9HNB - chain AAA; structure by X-ray diffraction, 3.90 A resolution.

# Chain AAA
Molecule: Serum albumin
Organism: Homo sapiens
UniProtKB: P02768 (ALBU_HUMAN); residues 1-585 here correspond to UniProt positions 25-609 (UniProt number = residue number + 24)
Amino-acid sequence (585 residues; numbered 1 to 585; the number before each row is that of its first residue):
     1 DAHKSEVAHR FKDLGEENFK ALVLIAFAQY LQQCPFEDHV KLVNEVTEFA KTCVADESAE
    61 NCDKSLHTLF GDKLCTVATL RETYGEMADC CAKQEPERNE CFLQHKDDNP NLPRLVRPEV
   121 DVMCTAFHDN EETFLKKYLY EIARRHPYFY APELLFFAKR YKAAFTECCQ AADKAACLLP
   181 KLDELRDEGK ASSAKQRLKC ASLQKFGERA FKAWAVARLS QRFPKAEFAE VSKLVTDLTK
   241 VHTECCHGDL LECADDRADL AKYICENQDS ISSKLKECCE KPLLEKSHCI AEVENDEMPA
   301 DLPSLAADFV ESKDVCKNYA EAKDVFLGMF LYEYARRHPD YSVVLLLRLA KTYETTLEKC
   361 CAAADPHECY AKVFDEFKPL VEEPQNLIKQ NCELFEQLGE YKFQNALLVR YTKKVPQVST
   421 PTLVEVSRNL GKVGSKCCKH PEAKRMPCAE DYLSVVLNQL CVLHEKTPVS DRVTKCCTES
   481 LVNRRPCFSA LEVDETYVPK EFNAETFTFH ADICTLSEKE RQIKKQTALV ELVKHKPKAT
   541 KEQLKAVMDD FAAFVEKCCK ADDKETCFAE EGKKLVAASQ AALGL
Not modelled in the structure: 1-4, 77-88, 502-512, 571-585
Cystine bridges: Cys53-Cys62, Cys75-Cys91, Cys90-Cys101, Cys124-Cys169, Cys168-Cys177, Cys200-Cys246, Cys245-Cys253, Cys265-Cys279, Cys278-Cys289, Cys316-Cys361, Cys360-Cys369, Cys392-Cys438, Cys437-Cys448, Cys461-Cys477, Cys476-Cys487, Cys514-Cys559, Cys558-Cys567
Ion coordination: platinum (II) ion near His146 (its only coordinating residue here)
UniProt features mapped onto this chain:
  - binding site (Cu cation): His3
  - binding site (Ca(2+)): Glu6, Asp13, Glu244, Asp249, Glu252, Asp255, Asp259
  - binding site (Zn(2+)): His67, His247, Asp249
  - binding site ((4Z,15Z)-bilirubin IXalpha): Lys240
  - site: Lys4 (Not glycated), Lys20 (Not glycated), Lys41 (Not glycated), Lys64 (Not glycated), Lys73 (Not glycated), Lys93 (Not glycated), Lys106 (Not glycated), Lys136 (Not glycated), Lys159 (Not glycated), Lys174 (Not glycated), Lys181 (Not glycated), Lys190 (Not glycated), Lys195 (Not glycated), Lys199 (Aspirin-acetylated lysine), Lys205 (Not glycated), Lys212 (Not glycated), Lys240 (Not glycated), Lys262 (Not glycated), Lys274 (Not glycated), Lys286 (Not glycated) and 18 more in UniProt
  - modified residue: Ser5 (Phosphoserine), Ser58 (Phosphoserine), Ser65 (Phosphoserine), Thr83 (Phosphothreonine), Lys205 (N6-succinyllysine), Ser273 (Phosphoserine), Ser419 (Phosphoserine), Thr420 (Phosphothreonine), Thr422 (Phosphothreonine), Lys436 (N6-succinyllysine), Ser489 (Phosphoserine), Lys519 (N6-succinyllysine), Lys534 (N6-methyllysine), Lys564 (N6-succinyllysine)
  - glycosylation: Lys12 (N-linked (Glc) (glycation) lysine), Lys51 (N-linked (Glc) (glycation) lysine), Lys137 (N-linked (Glc) (glycation) lysine), Lys162 (N-linked (Glc) (glycation) lysine), Lys199 (N-linked (Glc) (glycation) lysine), Lys225 (N-linked (Glc) (glycation) lysine), Lys233 (N-linked (Glc) (glycation) lysine), Lys276 (N-linked (Glc) (glycation) lysine), Lys281 (N-linked (Glc) (glycation) lysine), Lys313 (N-linked (Glc) (glycation) lysine), Lys317 (N-linked (Glc) (glycation) lysine), Asn318 (N-linked (GlcNAc...) asparagine), Lys323 (N-linked (Glc) (glycation) lysine), Lys351 (N-linked (Glc) (glycation) lysine), Lys378 (N-linked (Glc) (glycation) lysine), Lys413 (N-linked (Glc) (glycation) lysine), Lys439 (N-linked (Glc) (glycation) lysine), Lys444 (N-linked (Glc) (glycation) lysine), Asp494 (N-linked (GlcNAc...) asparagine), Lys525 (N-linked (Glc) (glycation) lysine) and 4 more in UniProt
Reported in the primary citation:
  - platinum (II) ion coordination: His146, Met298, Met329

# In short
From UniProt: Cu cation-binding residue His3, 7 Ca2+-binding residues, 3 Zn2+-binding residues and
(4Z,15Z)-bilirubin IXalpha-binding residue Lys240. From the paper: platinum (II) ion coordination by His146,
Met298 and Met329.
Chain AAA is Serum albumin (Homo sapiens); the structure, X-ray structure of the adduct formed upon reaction
of the diiodido analogue of picoplatin with human ..., was determined by X-ray diffraction (same publication
as 9HLK, 9HMK, 9HMQ and 9HN6).
